8K4A - chains I and M of the 17 polymer chains in the assembly; structure by electron microscopy, 2.64 A resolution.

Chain I (and M):
Name: VP8
Source organism: Banna virus
Notes: chain M of this document is another copy of the same molecule, construct and numbering; everything in this record applies to it too
UniProt: W0G587 (W0G587_9REOV); residues 1-302 here = UniProt positions 1-302
Amino-acid sequence (302 residues; numbered 1 to 302; the number before each row is that of its first residue):
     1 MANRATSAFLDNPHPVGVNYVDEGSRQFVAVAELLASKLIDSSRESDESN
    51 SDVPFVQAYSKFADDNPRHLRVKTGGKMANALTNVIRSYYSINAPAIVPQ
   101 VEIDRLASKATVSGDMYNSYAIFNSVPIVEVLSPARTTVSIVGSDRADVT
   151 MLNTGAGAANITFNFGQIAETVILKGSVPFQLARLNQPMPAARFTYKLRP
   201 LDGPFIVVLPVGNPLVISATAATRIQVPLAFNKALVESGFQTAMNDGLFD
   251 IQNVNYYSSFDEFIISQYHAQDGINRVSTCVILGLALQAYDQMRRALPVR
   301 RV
Unresolved in the structure: 1, 300-302
Construct notes: conflict Arg136 (Gln in W0G587), Leu185 (Met in W0G587), Ser266 (Ala in W0G587)

How chain I and chain M interact:
Contacting residue pairs (21; chain I residue first):
  Ser43(I) - Leu70(M)
  Ser46(I) - Arg68(M)  hydrogen bond (backbone-side chain)
  Asp47(I) - Leu70(M)
  Ser49(I) - Arg68(M)  hydrogen bond (backbone-side chain)
  Asn50(I) - Arg68(M)  hydrogen bond (backbone-side chain)
  Asp52(I) - His69(M)  salt bridge
  Phe55(I) - Leu70(M)  hydrophobic
  Pro67(I) - His69(M)
  Arg68(I) - Ser46(M)
  Arg68(I) - Asn50(M)  hydrogen bond (side chain-backbone)
  Arg68(I) - Ser51(M)
  Arg68(I) - Asp52(M)  salt bridge
  His69(I) - Asp52(M)  hydrogen bond (backbone-side chain)
  His69(I) - Pro67(M)
  His69(I) - His69(M)
  His69(I) - Lys73(M)
  Leu70(I) - Ser46(M)
  Leu70(I) - Asp52(M)
  Leu70(I) - Phe55(M)  hydrophobic
  Arg71(I) - Asp47(M)  salt bridge
  Lys73(I) - Leu70(M)
Interface residues without a listed pair, chain I (15 interface residues in all): Ser51, Val56
Interface residues without a listed pair, chain M (13 interface residues in all): Ser43, Val56

Overview:
15 residues of chain I and 13 residues of chain M are in contact, with 5 hydrogen bonds and 3 salt bridges.
Among the polar pairs are Asp52(I)-His69(M), Arg68(I)-Asp52(M) and Arg71(I)-Asp47(M).
Both chains are VP8 (Banna virus). Entry 8K4A (Structure of Banna virus core) was determined by electron
microscopy together with 8K42, 8K43 and 8K49 from the same study.
